Entry 8DBV (electron microscopy, 3.70 A resolution); this record covers chains C and E of the 22 polymer chains in the assembly.

[Chain C]
Protein: ATP synthase subunit alpha
From: Escherichia coli
Notes: EC 7.1.2.2
Reference sequence: A0A7U9G3U3 (A0A7U9G3U3_ECOLX); residues 1-513 here = UniProt positions 1-513
Chain sequence (513 residues; each row starts with the number of its first residue):
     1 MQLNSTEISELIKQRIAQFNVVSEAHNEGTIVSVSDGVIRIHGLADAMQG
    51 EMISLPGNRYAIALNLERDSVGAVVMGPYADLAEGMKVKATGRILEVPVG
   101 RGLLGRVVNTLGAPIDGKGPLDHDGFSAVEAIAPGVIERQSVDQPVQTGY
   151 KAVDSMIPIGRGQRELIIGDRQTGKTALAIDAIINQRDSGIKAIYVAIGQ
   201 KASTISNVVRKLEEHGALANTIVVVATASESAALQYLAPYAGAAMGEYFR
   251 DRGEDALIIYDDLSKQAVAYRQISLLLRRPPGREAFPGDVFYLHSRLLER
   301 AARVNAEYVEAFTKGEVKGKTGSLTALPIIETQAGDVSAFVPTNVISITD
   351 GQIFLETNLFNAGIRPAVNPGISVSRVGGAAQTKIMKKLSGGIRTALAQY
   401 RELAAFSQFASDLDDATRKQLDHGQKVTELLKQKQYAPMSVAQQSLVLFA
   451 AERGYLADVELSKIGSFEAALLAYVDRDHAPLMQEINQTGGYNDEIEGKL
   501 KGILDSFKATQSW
Disordered / not traced: 1, 512-513
Differences from the reference sequence: conflict Ala47 (Cys in A0A7U9G3U3), Ala90 (Cys in A0A7U9G3U3), Ala193 (Cys in A0A7U9G3U3), Ala243 (Cys in A0A7U9G3U3)
Metal / ion sites: Mg2+: Thr176 (together with ATP)
Residues lining bound ligands:
  - ATP, molecule 1: Tyr150, Asp170, Arg171, Gln172, Thr173, Gly174, Lys175, Thr176, Ala177, Gln200, Asp261, Glu331, Phe360, Arg365, Pro366, Gln433, Lys434, Gln435
  - ATP, molecule 2: Ile346, Ser347, Val374, Ser375, Arg376

[Chain E]
Protein: ATP synthase subunit beta
From: Escherichia coli
Notes: EC 7.1.2.2
Reference sequence: A0A192CEZ8 (A0A192CEZ8_ECOLX); residues 0-459 here correspond to UniProt positions 1-460 (UniProt number = residue number + 1)
Chain sequence (460 residues; numbered 0 to 459; the number before each row is that of its first residue; numbering starts at 0):
     0 MATGKIVQVIGAVVDVEFPQDAVPRVYDALEVQNGNERLVLEVQQQLGGG
    50 IVRTIAMGSSDGLRRGLDVKDLEHPIEVPVGKATLGRIMNVLGEPVDMKG
   100 EIGEEERWAIHRAAPSYEELSNSQELLETGIKVIDLMAPFAKGGKVGLFG
   150 GAGVGKTVNMMELIRNIAIEHSGYSVFAGVGERTREGNDFYHEMTDSNVI
   200 DKVSLVYGQMNEPPGNRLRVALTGLTMAEKFRDEGRDVLLFVDNIYRYTL
   250 AGTEVSALLGRMPSAVGYQPTLAEEMGVLQERITSTKTGSITSVQAVYVP
   300 ADDLTDPSPATTFAHLDATVVLSRQIASLGIYPAVDPLDSTSRQLDPLVV
   350 GQEHYDTARGVQSILQRYQELKDIIAILGMDELSEEDKLVVARARKIQRF
   400 LSQPFFVAEVFTGSPGKYVSLKDTIRGFKGIMEGEYDHLPEQAFYMVGSI
   450 EEAVEKAKKL
Differences from the reference sequence: conflict Ala137 (Cys138 in A0A192CEZ8)
Residues lining bound ligands: ADP (adenosine-5'-diphosphate): Ala151, Gly152, Val153, Gly154, Lys155, Thr156, Val157, Tyr331, Phe404, Ala407, Phe410, Thr411

[Chain C / chain E interface]
Residue-residue contacts - 46 pairs, chain C then chain E:
  Ile8(C) with Gly48(E)
  Glu10(C) with Gln19(E)
  Val32(C) with Gly47(E)
  Ser33(C) with Gln45(E), hydrogen bond (side chain-backbone)
  Val34(C) with Val25(E), hydrophobic; Gln44(E); Gln45(E), hydrogen bond (backbone-backbone)
  Asp36(C) with Gln43(E); Gln44(E), hydrogen bond; Arg260(E), salt bridge
  Tyr79(C) with Tyr26(E), hydrogen bond
  Ala80(C) with Arg24(E); Val25(E)
  Asp81(C) with Arg24(E)
  Leu82(C) with Gln45(E), hydrogen bond (backbone-side chain)
  Ala83(C) with Gln45(E)
  Glu84(C) with Gln19(E); Gln45(E), hydrogen bond (backbone-side chain); Leu46(E); Gly47(E); Gly48(E), hydrogen bond (side chain-backbone); Gly49(E), hydrogen bond (side chain-backbone)
  Ile115(C) with Tyr116(E), hydrophobic; Glu117(E)
  Arg171(C) with Phe312(E)
  Gln172(C) with Arg342(E)
  Lys201(C) with Glu280(E); His314(E), hydrogen bond (side chain-backbone); Asp316(E), salt bridge
  Ala202(C) with Leu119(E), hydrophobic; Glu280(E), hydrogen bond (backbone-side chain)
  Ser203(C) with Thr283(E)
  Val209(C) with Tyr116(E)
  Arg210(C) with Asn121(E)
  Gln272(C) with Pro269(E); Thr270(E); Glu273(E), hydrogen bond
  Leu275(C) with Ser263(E)
  Leu276(C) with Arg260(E)
  Arg278(C) with Gly259(E), hydrogen bond (side chain-backbone); Met261(E)
  Pro281(C) with Met261(E)
  Ala285(C) with Ser263(E); Ala264(E)
  Gln333(C) with Ala309(E)
  Tyr436(C) with Leu347(E), hydrophobic
Also at the interface, not in a pair above, chain C (45 interface residues in all): Ser9, Ser35, Val107, Asp116, Gln200, Ser206, Asn207, Thr227, Ala228, Ser229, Ala232, Val268, Arg271, Arg279, Glu284, Ala334, Gln435
Also at the interface, not in a pair above, chain E (41 interface residues in all): Val22, Ala113, Ser120, Ser122, Gln123, Pro262, Ala272, Gly276, Thr304, Ala313

[Summary]
The interface between chain C and chain E involves 45 residues on one side and 41 on the other, with 12
hydrogen bonds and 2 salt bridges. Among the polar pairs are Asp36(C)-Arg260(E), Lys201(C)-Asp316(E) and
Ser33(C)-Gln45(E). Chain C binds ATP. Bound to chain E: ADP.
Here chain C is ATP synthase subunit alpha and chain E is ATP synthase subunit beta, both from Escherichia
coli. Entry 8DBV (E. coli ATP synthase imaged in 10mM MgATP State3 "down) was determined by electron
microscopy (same publication as 8DBP, 8DBQ, 8DBR, 8DBS, 8DBT, 8DBU and 8DBW).
